5UWU - chains B and C of the 4 polymer chains in the assembly; structure by X-ray diffraction, 2.24 A resolution.

== Chain B ==
Name: Ran-specific GTPase-activating protein 1
Source organism: Saccharomyces cerevisiae
UniProt: P41920 (YRB1_YEAST); residue numbers follow UniProt; this construct covers 62-201
Sequence (143 residues; each row starts with the number of its first residue):
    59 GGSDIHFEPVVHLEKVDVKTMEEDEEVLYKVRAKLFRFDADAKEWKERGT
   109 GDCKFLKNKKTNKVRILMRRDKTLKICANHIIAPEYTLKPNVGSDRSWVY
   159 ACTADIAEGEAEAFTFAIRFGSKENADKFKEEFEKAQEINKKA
Not modelled in the structure: 59-62, 70-77, 201
Differences from the reference sequence: expression tag (59-61)

== Chain C ==
Name: Exportin-1
Source organism: Saccharomyces cerevisiae
UniProt: P30822 (XPO1_YEAST); residue numbers follow UniProt; this construct covers 1-376, 414-1058
Sequence (1024 residues; each row starts with the number of its first residue; note: 37 numbers in that range are skipped by the numbering (no residue carries them; nothing is unmodelled there); numbers below 1 keep their minus sign (Gly-2 is residue -2)):
    -2 GGSMEGILDFSNDLDIALLDQVVSTFYQGSGVQQKQAQEILTKFQDNPDA
    48 WQKADQILQFSTNPQSKFIALSILDKLITRKWKLLPNDHRIGIRNFVVGM
    98 IISMCQDDEVFKTQKNLINKSDLTLVQILKQEWPQNWPEFIPELIGSSSS
   148 SVNVCENNMIVLKLLSEEVFDFSAEQMTQAKALHLKNSMSKEFEQIFKLC
   198 FQVLEQGSSSSLIVATLESLLRYLHWIPYRYIYETNILELLSTKFMTSPD
   248 TRAITLKCLTEVSNLKIPQDNDLIKRQTVLFFQNTLQQIATSVMPVTADL
   298 KATYANANGNDQSFLQDLAMFLTTYLARNRALLESDESLRELLLNAHQYL
   348 IQLSKIEERELFKTTLDYWHNLVADLFYE
   414 PLKKHIYEEICSQLRLVIIENMVRPEEDLVVENDEGEIVREFVKESDTIQ
   464 LYKSEREVLVYLTHLNVIDTEEIMISKLARQIDGSEWSWHNINTLSWAIG
   514 SISGTMSEDTEKRFVVTVIKDLLGLCEQKRGKDNKAVVASDIMYVVGQYP
   564 RFLKAHWNFLRTVILKLFEFMHETHEGVQDMACDTFIKIVQKCKYHFVIQ
   614 QPRESEPFIQTIIRDIQKTTADLQPQQVHTFYKACGIIISEERSVAERNR
   664 LLSDLMQLPNMAWDTIVEQSTANPTLLLDSETVKIIANIIKTNVAVCTSM
   714 GADFYPQLGHIYYNMLQLYRAVSSMISAQVAAEGLIATKTPKVRGLRTIK
   764 KEILKLVETYISKARNLDDVVKVLVEPLLNAVLEDYMNNVPDARDAEVLN
   814 CMTTVVEKVGHMIPQGVILILQSVFECTLDMINKDFTEYPEHRVEFYKLL
   864 KVINEKSFAAFLELPPAAFKLFVDAICWAFKHNNRDVEVNGLQIALDLVK
   914 NIERMGNVPFANEFHKNYFFIFVSETFFVLTDSDHKSGFSKQALLLMKLI
   964 SLVYDNKISVPLYQEAEVPQGTSNQVYLSQYLANMLSNAFPHLTSEQIAS
  1014 FLSALTKQCKDLVVFKGTLRDFLVQIKEVGGDPTDYLFAEDKENA
Not modelled in the structure: -2, 441-460, 1054-1058
Differences from the reference sequence: expression tag (-2 to 0); conflict Asp441 (Val in P30822), Gly537 (Asp in P30822), Cys539 (Thr in P30822), Glu540 (Val in P30822), Gln541 (Lys in P30822), Cys1022 (Tyr in P30822)

== Chain B / chain C interface ==
Residue-residue contacts - 8 pairs, chain B then chain C:
  Val150(B) - Ile749(C)  hydrophobic
  Val150(B) - Thr753(C)
  Val150(B) - Pro754(C)
  Gly151(B) - Lys752(C)
  Gly151(B) - Pro754(C)
  Gly151(B) - Arg757(C)  hydrogen bond (backbone-side chain)
  Ser152(B) - Pro754(C)
  Asp153(B) - Pro754(C)

== In short ==
4 residues of chain B and 5 residues of chain C are in contact; the contacts include 1 hydrogen bond. The
hydrogen-bonded pair is Gly151(B)-Arg757(C).
Chain B is Ran-specific GTPase-activating protein 1 and chain C is Exportin-1, both from Saccharomyces
cerevisiae; the structure, Crystal Structure of SMAD4 NES Peptide in complex with CRM1-Ran-RanBP1, was
determined by X-ray diffraction together with 5UWH, 5UWI, 5UWJ, 5UWO, 5UWP, 5UWQ and 4 further entries from
the same study.
